PDB entry 3GYI | X-ray diffraction, 1.00 A resolution | chain A

[Chain A]
Molecule: Cholesterol oxidase
From: Streptomyces sp
Notes: EC 1.1.3.6
UniProt: P12676 (CHOD_STRS0); residues 6-509 here correspond to UniProt positions 43-546 (UniProt number = residue number + 37)
Sequence (504 residues; each row starts with the number of its first residue):
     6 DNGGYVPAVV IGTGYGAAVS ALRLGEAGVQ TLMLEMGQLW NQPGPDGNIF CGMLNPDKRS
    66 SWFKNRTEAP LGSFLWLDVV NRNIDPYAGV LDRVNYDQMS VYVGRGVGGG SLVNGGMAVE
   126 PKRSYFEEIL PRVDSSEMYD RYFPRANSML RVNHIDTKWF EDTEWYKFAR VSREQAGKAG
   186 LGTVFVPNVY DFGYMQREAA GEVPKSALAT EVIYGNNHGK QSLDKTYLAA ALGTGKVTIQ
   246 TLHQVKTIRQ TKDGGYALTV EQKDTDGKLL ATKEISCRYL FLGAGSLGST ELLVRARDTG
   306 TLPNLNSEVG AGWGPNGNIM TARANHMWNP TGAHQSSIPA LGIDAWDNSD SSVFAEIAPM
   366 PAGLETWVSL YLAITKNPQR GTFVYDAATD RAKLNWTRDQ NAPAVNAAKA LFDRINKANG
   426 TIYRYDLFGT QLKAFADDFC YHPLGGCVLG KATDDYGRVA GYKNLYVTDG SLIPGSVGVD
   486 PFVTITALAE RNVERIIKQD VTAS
Disordered / not traced: 6-8, 507-509
Differences from the reference sequence: engineered mutation Asp-485 (Asn522 in P12676)
Residues lining bound ligands: FAD (flavin-adenine dinucleotide): Ile-16, Gly-17, Thr-18, Gly-19, Tyr-20, Gly-21, Leu-39, Glu-40, Met-41, Gly-42, Leu-96, Tyr-107, Val-108, Gly-109, Arg-110, Gly-111, Gly-114, Gly-115, Ser-116, Val-118, Asn-119, Gly-120, Gly-121, Met-122, Ile-218, His-248, Gln-249, Val-250, Gly-288, Ala-289, Gly-290, Ser-291, Gly-293, Leu-297, Tyr-446, His-447, Asp-474, Gly-475, Asp-485, Pro-486, Phe-487, Ile-490
Curated features (UniProtKB/Swiss-Prot):
  - active site (Proton acceptor): Glu-361, His-447
  - binding site (FAD): Tyr-20, Gly-21, Glu-40, Gly-115, Asn-119, Gly-120, Met-122, Val-250, Gly-475, Phe-487

[Overview]
Ligands of chain A: flavin-adenine dinucleotide. From UniProt: active-site residues Glu-361 and His-447 and 10
FAD-binding residues.
Chain A is Cholesterol oxidase (Streptomyces sp); the structure, Cholesterol oxidase from Streptomyces sp.
N485D mutant (1.0A), was determined by X-ray diffraction, deposited together with 3GYJ.
